Entry 4B7F (X-ray diffraction, 1.76 A resolution); this record covers chains C and D of the 4 polymer chains in the assembly.

# Chain C (and D)
Protein: Catalase
From: Corynebacterium glutamicum atcc 13032
Notes: EC 1.11.1.6; chain D of this document is another copy of the same molecule, construct and numbering; everything in this record applies to it too
UniProtKB: A0A0U4WRC5 (A0A0U4WRC5_CORGT); residue numbers follow UniProt; this construct covers 2-516
Sequence (515 residues; numbered 2 to 516; the number before each row is that of its first residue):
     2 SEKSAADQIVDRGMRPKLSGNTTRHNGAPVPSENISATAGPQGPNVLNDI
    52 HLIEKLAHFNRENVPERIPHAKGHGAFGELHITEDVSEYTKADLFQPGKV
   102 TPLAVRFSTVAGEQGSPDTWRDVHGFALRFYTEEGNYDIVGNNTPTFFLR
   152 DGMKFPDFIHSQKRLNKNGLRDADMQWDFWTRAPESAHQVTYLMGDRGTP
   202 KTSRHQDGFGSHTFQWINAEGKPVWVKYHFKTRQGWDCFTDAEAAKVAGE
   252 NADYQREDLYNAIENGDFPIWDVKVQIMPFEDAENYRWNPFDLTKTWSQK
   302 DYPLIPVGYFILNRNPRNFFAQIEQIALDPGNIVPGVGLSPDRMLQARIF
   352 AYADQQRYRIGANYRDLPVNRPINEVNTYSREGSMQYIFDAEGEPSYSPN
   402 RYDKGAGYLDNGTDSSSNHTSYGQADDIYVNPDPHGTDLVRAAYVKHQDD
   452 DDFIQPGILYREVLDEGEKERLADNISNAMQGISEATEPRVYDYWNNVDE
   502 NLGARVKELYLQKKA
Unresolved in the structure: 2
Differences from the reference sequence: conflict Ile350 (Val in A0A0U4WRC5), Asn498 (Lys in A0A0U4WRC5)
Metal / ion sites: heme Fe: Tyr353 (together with nitric oxide)
Small-molecule neighbours:
  - heme / nitric oxide: Arg68, Ile69, Pro70, His71, Arg107, Ser109, Gly126, Phe127, Ala128, Val141, Gly142, Asn143, Phe148, Gly153, Phe156, Gly211, Ser212, His213, Leu294, Leu329, Met345, Ala348, Arg349, Ala352, Tyr353, Gln356, Gln357, Arg360
  - NADPH (NDP; NADPH dihydro-nicotinamide-adenine-dinucleotide phosphate): Pro146, His189, Tyr193, Arg198, Phe210, His230, Lys232, Gln277, Thr297, Trp298, Ser299, Gln300, Lys301, Gln456, Ile459, Leu460, Val464, Leu465, Glu469

# Interface between chain C and chain D
Residue-residue contacts (257; chain C residue first):
  Val11(C) with Phe390(D)
  Arg13(C) with Phe390(D)
  Gly14(C) with Tyr388(D); Ile389(D); Phe390(D), hydrogen bond (backbone-backbone)
  Met15(C) with Phe390(D), hydrophobic; Asp391(D); Ala392(D), hydrophobic; Glu393(D)
  Arg16(C) with Asp367(D), salt bridge; Glu376(D); Val377(D), hydrogen bond (side chain-backbone); Ile389(D); Phe390(D), hydrogen bond (backbone-backbone); Asp391(D), salt bridge; Ala392(D)
  Pro17(C) with Glu376(D)
  Lys18(C) with Ala392(D); Glu395(D), salt bridge; Asp404(D)
  Leu19(C) with Glu376(D); Val377(D); Asn378(D); Asp404(D); Lys405(D)
  Ser20(C) with Asn378(D); Asp404(D); Lys405(D)
  Gly21(C) with Gly406(D)
  Asn22(C) with Asn378(D), hydrogen bond (backbone-side chain); Ala407(D)
  Thr23(C) with Asn378(D); Tyr380(D); Gly406(D); Ala407(D), hydrogen bond (backbone-backbone); Gly408(D)
  Thr24(C) with Val377(D); Asn378(D), hydrogen bond (backbone-backbone)
  Arg25(C) with Gly332(D), hydrogen bond (side chain-backbone); Asn333(D); Ile334(D), hydrogen bond (side chain-backbone); Val377(D)
  His26(C) with Arg366(D); Pro373(D); Val377(D); Thr379(D), hydrogen bond; Ser381(D), hydrogen bond
  Asn27(C) with Gly136(D); Asn137(D), hydrogen bond (backbone-backbone); Asn333(D); Ile334(D), hydrogen bond (side chain-backbone); Arg366(D); Pro373(D)
  Gly28(C) with Glu135(D); Gly136(D); Asn375(D), hydrogen bond (backbone-side chain)
  Ala29(C) with Glu135(D); Ile334(D)
  Pro30(C) with Pro336(D); Tyr409(D), hydrophobic
  Val31(C) with Gly408(D); Tyr409(D), hydrogen bond (backbone-backbone)
  Pro32(C) with Gly408(D); Tyr409(D), hydrogen bond (backbone-backbone); Leu410(D), hydrogen bond (backbone-backbone); Asp411(D); Asp428(D)
  Ser33(C) with Asp411(D), hydrogen bond; Tyr423(D)
  Glu34(C) with Ser399(D); Ala407(D); Gly408(D); Asp411(D), hydrogen bond (backbone-side chain)
  Asn35(C) with Asp411(D), hydrogen bond; Asp415(D), hydrogen bond (side chain-backbone); Ser416(D); Ser417(D), hydrogen bond
  Ile36(C) with Thr421(D); Tyr423(D), hydrophobic
  Ala38(C) with Ile429(D), hydrophobic
  Pro45(C) with Leu440(D), hydrophobic
  Leu48(C) with Gln347(D); Phe351(D), hydrophobic
  Asn49(C) with Leu340(D); Gln347(D), hydrogen bond; Ile350(D); Ile429(D)
  Ile51(C) with Gly332(D); Ile350(D), hydrophobic
  Glu55(C) with Arg358(D); Arg366(D), salt bridge
  Ala58(C) with Arg358(D)
  His59(C) with Ala363(D); Asn364(D), hydrogen bond; Ser381(D); Arg382(D), hydrogen bond (side chain-backbone); Glu383(D)
  Arg62(C) with Arg358(D); Ala363(D); Gly384(D)
  Glu63(C) with Arg382(D), salt bridge; Glu383(D); Gly384(D), hydrogen bond (backbone-backbone)
  Val65(C) with Gly384(D); Ser385(D)
  Glu135(C) with Gly28(D); Ala29(D)
  Gly136(C) with Asn27(D); Gly28(D)
  Asn137(C) with Asn27(D), hydrogen bond (backbone-backbone)
  Pro317(C) with Glu393(D)
  Arg318(C) with Phe390(D); Glu393(D), salt bridge
  Asn319(C) with Phe390(D)
  Phe321(C) with Glu383(D); Gly384(D); Gln387(D)
  Ala322(C) with Phe390(D), hydrophobic
  Gln323(C) with Phe390(D)
  Gln326(C) with Gly384(D); Met386(D), hydrogen bond (side chain-backbone); Gln387(D), hydrogen bond (side chain-backbone)
  Gly332(C) with Arg25(D), hydrogen bond (backbone-side chain); Ile51(D)
  Asn333(C) with Arg25(D); Asn27(D)
  Ile334(C) with Arg25(D), hydrogen bond (backbone-side chain); Asn27(D), hydrogen bond (backbone-side chain); Ala29(D)
  Pro336(C) with Pro30(D)
  Leu340(C) with Asn49(D)
  Gln347(C) with Leu48(D); Asn49(D), hydrogen bond
  Ile350(C) with Asn49(D); Ile51(D), hydrophobic
  Arg358(C) with Glu55(D); Ala58(D); Arg62(D)
  Ile361(C) with Ser385(D), hydrogen bond (backbone-side chain); Met386(D)
  Ala363(C) with His59(D); Arg62(D)
  Asn364(C) with His59(D), hydrogen bond; Met386(D); Tyr388(D), hydrogen bond (backbone-side chain)
  Tyr365(C) with Met386(D), hydrophobic
  Arg366(C) with His26(D); Asn27(D); Glu55(D), salt bridge
  Asp367(C) with Tyr388(D)
  Leu368(C) with Met386(D); Gln387(D); Tyr388(D), hydrogen bond (backbone-side chain)
  Pro369(C) with Tyr388(D)
  Arg372(C) with Tyr388(D), hydrogen bond
  Pro373(C) with His26(D); Asn27(D); Gly28(D)
  Asn375(C) with Gly28(D), hydrogen bond (side chain-backbone)
  Glu376(C) with Pro17(D); Leu19(D)
  Val377(C) with Arg16(D), hydrogen bond (backbone-side chain); Leu19(D); Thr24(D); Arg25(D); His26(D)
  Asn378(C) with Leu19(D); Asn22(D), hydrogen bond (side chain-backbone); Thr23(D); Thr24(D), hydrogen bond (backbone-backbone)
  Thr379(C) with His26(D), hydrogen bond
  Tyr380(C) with Thr23(D)
  Ser381(C) with His26(D), hydrogen bond; His59(D)
  Arg382(C) with His59(D), hydrogen bond (backbone-side chain); Glu63(D), salt bridge
  Glu383(C) with His59(D); Glu63(D); Phe321(D)
  Gly384(C) with Arg62(D); Glu63(D), hydrogen bond (backbone-backbone); Val65(D); Phe321(D); Gln326(D)
  Ser385(C) with Val65(D); Ile361(D), hydrogen bond (side chain-backbone)
  Met386(C) with Gln326(D), hydrogen bond (backbone-side chain); Ile361(D); Asn364(D); Tyr365(D), hydrophobic; Leu368(D); Met386(D)
  Gln387(C) with Phe321(D); Ala322(D); Gln326(D), hydrogen bond (backbone-side chain); Leu368(D)
  Tyr388(C) with Gly14(D); Asn364(D); Asp367(D); Leu368(D), hydrophobic; Pro369(D); Met386(D), hydrogen bond (side chain-backbone); Tyr388(D), hydrophobic
  Ile389(C) with Gly14(D); Arg16(D)
  Phe390(C) with Val11(D); Arg13(D); Gly14(D), hydrogen bond (backbone-backbone); Met15(D), hydrophobic; Arg16(D), hydrogen bond (backbone-backbone); Arg318(D); Asn319(D); Ala322(D), hydrophobic; Gln323(D)
  Asp391(C) with Met15(D); Arg16(D), salt bridge
  Ala392(C) with Met15(D), hydrophobic; Arg16(D); Lys18(D)
  Glu393(C) with Met15(D); Pro317(D); Arg318(D), salt bridge
  Glu395(C) with Lys18(D)
  Ser399(C) with Glu34(D)
  Asp404(C) with Lys18(D), salt bridge; Ser20(D)
  Lys405(C) with Leu19(D); Ser20(D); Gly21(D)
  Gly406(C) with Gly21(D); Thr23(D)
  Ala407(C) with Asn22(D); Thr23(D), hydrogen bond (backbone-backbone); Glu34(D)
  Gly408(C) with Thr23(D); Val31(D); Pro32(D); Glu34(D)
  Tyr409(C) with Asn22(D); Pro30(D), hydrophobic; Val31(D), hydrogen bond (backbone-backbone); Pro32(D), hydrogen bond (backbone-backbone)
  Leu410(C) with Pro32(D), hydrogen bond (backbone-backbone)
  Asp411(C) with Pro32(D); Ser33(D), hydrogen bond; Glu34(D), hydrogen bond (side chain-backbone); Asn35(D), hydrogen bond
  Asp415(C) with Asn35(D), hydrogen bond (backbone-side chain)
  Ser416(C) with Asn35(D)
  Ser417(C) with Asn35(D), hydrogen bond
  Thr421(C) with Ile36(D)
  Tyr423(C) with Ser33(D); Ile36(D), hydrophobic
  Asp428(C) with Pro32(D)
  Ile429(C) with Ala38(D), hydrophobic; Asn49(D)
  Leu440(C) with Pro45(D), hydrophobic
Also at the interface, not in a pair above, chain C (109 interface residues in all): Asp50, Ile54, Tyr261, Val335, Ala348, Phe351, Gly394, Pro400
Also at the interface, not in a pair above, chain D (107 interface residues in all): Asp50, Ile54, Val335, Ala348, Gly394, Pro400

# Overview
109 residues of chain C and 107 residues of chain D are in contact, with 60 hydrogen bonds and 11 salt
bridges. Polar contacts include Arg16(C)-Asp367(D), Arg16(C)-Asp391(D) and Lys18(C)-Glu395(D). Bound to chain
C: NADPH and heme / nitric oxide.
Chain C and chain D are both Catalase (Corynebacterium glutamicum atcc 13032); the structure, Structure of a
liganded bacterial catalase, was determined by X-ray diffraction, deposited together with 4B7G and 4B7H.
